6WS4 - chain A; structure by X-ray diffraction, 1.84 A resolution.

[Chain A]
Name: GTPase KRas
Organism: Homo sapiens
UniProt: P01116 (RASK_HUMAN), isoform P01116-2; residue numbers follow UniProt; this construct covers 1-169
Sequence (170 residues; row label = number of the first residue in the row; numbering starts at 0):
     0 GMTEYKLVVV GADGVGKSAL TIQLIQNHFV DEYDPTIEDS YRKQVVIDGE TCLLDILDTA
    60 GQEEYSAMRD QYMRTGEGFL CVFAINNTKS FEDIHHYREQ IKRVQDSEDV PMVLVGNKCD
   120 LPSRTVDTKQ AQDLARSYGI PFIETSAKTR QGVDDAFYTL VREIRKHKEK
Not modelled in the structure: 169
Sequence notes: expression tag (0); engineered mutation Asp12 (Gly in P01116), Gln104 (Lys in P01116)
Bound ions: Mg2+: Ser17 (together with GDP)
Residues lining bound ligands: GDP (guanosine-5'-diphosphate): Ala11, Asp12, Gly13, Val14, Gly15, Lys16, Ser17, Ala18, Phe28, Val29, Asp30, Tyr32, Asn116, Lys117, Asp119, Leu120, Ser145, Ala146, Lys147
Swiss-Prot annotation at these positions:
  - motif: Tyr32 to Tyr40 (Effector region)
  - binding site (GTP): Gly10, Ala11, Gly13 to Ala18, Val29 to Thr35, Ala59, Gly60, Asn116 to Asp119
  - modified residue: Met1 (N-acetylmethionine), Thr2 (N-acetylthreonine)
  - glycosylation: Thr35 (Microbial infection: O-linked (Glc) threonine)
  - natural variant: Lys5 (K5E: In NS3; K5N: In GASC), Gly10 (G10GG: In AML), Asp12 (G12D: In GASC, JMML and SFM; this construct carries the variant), Gly13 (G13D: In GASC, JMML and OES; G13R: In pylocytic astrocytoma), Val14 (V14I: In NS3), Leu19 (L19F: In OES), Gln22 (Q22E: In CFC2; Q22R: In NS3), Pro34 (P34L: In NS3; P34Q: In NS3; P34R: In CFC2), Ile36 (I36M: In NS3), Thr58 (T58I: In NS3), Ala59 (A59T: In GASC), Gly60 (G60R: In CFC2; G60S: In NS3), 8 further natural variant entries in UniProt
  - mutagenesis: Asp38 (D38A: Decreased interaction with MAPKAP1/SIN1), Tyr40 (Y40A: Decreased interaction with MAPKAP1/SIN1), Gln61 (Q61L: Promotes GTP binding)
Reported in the primary citation:
  - contacts within the chain: Met72-Gln104 (hydrogen bond), Gly75-Gln104 (hydrogen bond)
  - mutagenesis - G12D/K104Q: decreased growth in response to IL-3 independence
  - mutagenesis - G12D/K104Q: decreased signaling
  - conformationally variable residues (helix shift): Arg73
  - mutagenesis - G12D/K104Q, K104Q: unchanged catalytic activity
  - mutagenesis - K104Q: unchanged binding to Raf
  - mutagenesis - K104Q: unchanged binding to Pi3k
  - mutagenesis - K104Q: unchanged stability
  - mutagenesis - G12D/G75A: decreased growth
  - mutagenesis - G12D/G75A: decreased signaling in response to MAPK signaling
  - mutagenesis - G12D/G75A: abolished catalytic activity

[In short]
Chain A binds GDP. Curated annotation (UniProt) lists 21 GTP-binding residues and 3 mutagenesis sites. The
paper reports that G12D/K104Q reduce growth in response to IL-3 independence; conformational variability at
Arg73; 3 substitutions were tested in all.
Chain A is GTPase KRas (Homo sapiens); the structure, Crystal structure of KRAS-G12D/K104Q mutant, GDP-bound,
was determined by X-ray diffraction, deposited together with 8STM, 8STN and 6WS2.
